PDB entry 6CH9 | X-ray diffraction, 4.85 A resolution (low resolution: residue-level contacts below are approximate; hydrogen-bond / salt-bridge calls are withheld) | chains D and G of the 6 polymer chains in the assembly

[Chain D]
Molecule: 35O22 Heavy Chain
Organism: Homo sapiens
Sequence (243 residues; numbered 1 to 225 plus 21 insertion-coded residues; 3 numbers in that range are skipped by the numbering (no residue carries them; nothing is unmodelled there); the number before each row is that of its first residue; a row labelled like 72A-72H holds insertion residues (72A, then the next letters in order)):
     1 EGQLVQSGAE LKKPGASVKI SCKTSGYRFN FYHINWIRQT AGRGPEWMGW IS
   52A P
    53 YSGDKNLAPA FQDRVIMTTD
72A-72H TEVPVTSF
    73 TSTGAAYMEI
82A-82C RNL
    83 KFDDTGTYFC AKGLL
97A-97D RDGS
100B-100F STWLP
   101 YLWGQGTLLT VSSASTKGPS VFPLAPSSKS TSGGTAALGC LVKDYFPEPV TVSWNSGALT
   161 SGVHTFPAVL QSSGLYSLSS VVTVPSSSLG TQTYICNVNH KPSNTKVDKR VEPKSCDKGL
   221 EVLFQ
Disordered / not traced: 97A-97D, 223-225
Residues lining bound ligands: N-acetylglucosamine (NAG; 2-acetamido-2-deoxy-beta-D-glucopyranose): Glu1, Tyr32, Tyr101

[Chain G]
Molecule: Envelope glycoprotein gp120
Organism: Human immunodeficiency virus 1
Reference sequence: B3UES2 (B3UES2_9HIV1); the construct lacks a stretch of the UniProt sequence and is renumbered around it, so the offset changes along the chain: 31-139 = UniProt 29-137; 152-185 = UniProt 154-187; 187-309 = UniProt 196-318; 312-321 = UniProt 319-328; 3 more segments
Sequence (518 residues; row label = number of the first residue in the row; note: 19 numbers in that range are skipped by the numbering (no residue carries them; nothing is unmodelled there); a row labelled like 139A-139P holds insertion residues (139A, then the next letters in order); numbers below 1 keep their minus sign (Met-4 is residue -4)):
    -4 MDAMKRGLCC VLLLCGAVFV SPSQEIHARF RRGARAAKKW VTVYYGVPVW KEATTTLFCA
    56 SDAKAYDTEV HNVWATHACV PTDPNPQEIV LGNVTENFNM WKNNMVEQMH EDIISLWDQS
   116 LKPCVKLTPL CVTLNCNNVN TNNT
139A-139P NNSTNATISDWEKMET
   152 GEMKNCSFNV TTSIRDKIKK EYALFYKLDV VPLE
185A-185H NKNNINNT
   187 NITNYRLINC NTSVITQACP KVSFEPIPIH YCAPAGFAIL KCNSKTFNGS GPCTNVSTVQ
   247 CTHGIRPVVS TQLLLNGSLA EEEIVIRSEN ITDNAKTIIV QLNEAVEINC TRPNNNTRKS
   307 IHI
   312 GPGRAFYATG
  321A D
   322 IIGNIRQAHC NISKARWNET LGQIVAKLEE QFPNKTI
   360 IFNHSSGGDP EIVTHSFNCG GEFFYCNTTP LFNSTWNNT
   402 RTDDYPTGGE QNITLQCRIK QIINMWQGVG KAMYAPPIRG QIRCSSNITG LLLTRDGGRD
   462 QNGTETFRPG GGNMRDNWRS ELYKYKVVKI EPLGIAPTAC KRRVVQ
Disordered / not traced: -4 to 31, 139A-139P, 185A-185H, 402-409, 506-507
Glycans and other covalent adducts: N-acetylglucosamine (NAG) linked to Asn156, Asn160, Asn197, Asn234, Asn241, Asn276, Asn295, Asn301, Asn339, Asn362, Asn386, Asn392, Asn448; glycan linked to Asn262
Sequence notes: initiating methionine (-4); expression tag (-3 to 30); engineered mutation Cys501 (Ala505 in B3UES2)

[Chain D / chain G interface]
Contacting residue pairs (10):
  Arg28(D) with Asn88(G); Thr90(G)
  Asn30(D) with Asn88(G)
  Phe31(D) with Asn88(G)
  Glu72B(D) with Thr90(G)
  Pro72D(D) with Thr90(G); Pro238(G); Cys239(G)
  Thr72F(D) with Thr90(G)
  Ser72G(D) with Thr90(G)
Interface residues without a listed pair, chain D (9 interface residues in all): Val72E, Phe72H
Interface residues without a listed pair, chain G (6 interface residues in all): Val89, Glu91

[Overview]
9 residues of chain D face 6 of chain G across their interface. Ligands of chain D: N-acetylglucosamine.
N-acetylglucosamine is covalently linked to Asn156(G), Asn160(G), Asn197(G), Asn234(G), Asn241(G) and
Asn262(G) and 8 more.
Chain D is 35O22 Heavy Chain (Homo sapiens) and chain G is Envelope glycoprotein gp120 (Human immunodeficiency
virus 1); the structure, Crystal structure of a natively-glycosylated B41 SOSIP.664 HIV-1 Envelope Trimer in
complex with the broadly-neutralizing antibodies ..., was determined by X-ray diffraction, deposited together
with 6CH7, 6CH8 and 6CHB.
